Entry 8ETG (electron microscopy, 3.40 A resolution); this record covers chains 1 and Y of the 48 polymer chains in the assembly.

Chain 1:
Molecule: 3497-nt RNA strand
Organism: Schizosaccharomyces pombe
Sequence (3497 nucleotides; row label = number of the first residue in the row):
     1 AUUUGACCUC AAAUCAGGUA GGACUACGCG CUGAACUUAA GCAUAUCAAU AAGCGCAGGA
    61 AAAGAAAAUA ACCAUGAUUC CCUCAGUAAC GGCGAGUGAA GCGGGAAAAG CUCAAAUUUG
   121 AAAUCUGGCA ACAUUUCUUU UGUUGUCCGA GUUGUAAUUU CAAGAAGCUG CUUUGAGUGU
   181 AGACGAUCGG UCUAAGUUCC UUGGAACAGG ACGUCAGAGA GGGUGAGAAC CCCGUCUUUG
   241 GUCGAUUGGA UAUGCCAUAU AAAGCGCUUU CGAAGAGUCG AGUUGUUUGG GAAUGCAGCU
   301 CUAAAUGGGU GGUAAAUUUC AUCUAAAGCU AAAUAUUGGC GAGAGACCGA UAGCGAACAA
   361 GUAGAGUGAU CGAAAGAUGA AAAGAACUUU GAAAAGAGAG UUAAAUAGUA CGUGAAAUUG
   421 CUGAAAGGGA AGCAUUGGAA AUCAGUCUUA CCUGGGUGAG AUCAGUAGUC UCUUCGCGAG
   481 ACUAUGCACU CUGAACCUGU GGUAGGUCAG CAUCAGUUUU CGGGGGCGGA AAAAGAAUAA
   541 GGGAAGGUGG CUUUCCGGGU UCUGCCUGGG GAGUGUUUAU AGCCCUUGUU GUAAUACGUC
   601 CACUGGGGAC UGAGGACUGC GGCUUCGUGC CAAGGAUGCU GACAUAAUGG UUUUCAAUGG
   661 CCCGUCUUGA AACACGGACC AAGGAGUCUA GCAUCUAUGC GAGUGUUUGG GUGAUGAAAA
   721 CCCAUCCGCG AAAUGAAAGU GAAUGCAGGU GGGAACGCCC UUGUGGCGUG CACCAUCGAC
   781 CGACCCGGAA GUUUGUCAAU GGAAGGGUUU GAGUAAGAGC AUAGCUGUUG GGACCCGAAA
   841 GAUGGUGAAC UAUGCCUGAA UAGGGUGAAG CCAGAGGAAA CUCUGGUGGA GGCUCGUAGA
   901 GAUUCUGACG UGCAAAUCGA UCUUCAAAUU UGGGUAUAGG GGCGAAAGAC UAAUCGAACC
   961 AUCUAGUAGC UGGUUCCUGC CGAAGUUUCC CUCAGGAUAG CAGAAACUCA GAUCAGUUUU
  1021 AUGAGGUAAA GCGAAUGAUU AGAGGUCUUG GGGAAGGAAU UUCCUCAACC UAUUCUCAAA
  1081 CUUUAAAUAU GUAAGACGCC CUUGUCGCUU AAUUGGACGU GGGCCAUCGA AUGAGAGUUU
  1141 CUAGUGGGCC AUUUUUGGUA AGCAGAACUG GCGAUGCGGG AUGAACCGAA CGUGAGGUUA
  1201 AGGUGCCGGA AUGUACGCUC AUCAGACACC AGAAAAGGUG UUAGUUCAUC UAGACAGCAG
  1261 GACGGUGGCC AUGGAAGUCG GAAUCCGCUA AGGAGUGUGU AACAACUCAC CUGCCGAAUG
  1321 AACUAGCCCU GAAAAUGGAU GGCGCUUAAG CGUACUACCC AUACCUCACC GUCUGGGUUA
  1381 GCUUUGAGAA GCUCAGACGA GUAGGCAGGC GUGGAGGUUU GUGACGAAGC CUUGGGCGUG
  1441 AGCCUGGGUC GAACAGCCUC UAGUGCAGAU CUUGGUGGAA GUAGCAAAUA UUCAAAUGAG
  1501 AACUUUGAAG ACUGAAGUGG GGAAAGGUUC CAUGUGAACA GCAGUUGGAC AUGGGUUAGU
  1561 CGAUCCUAAG AGAUAGGGAA GCUCCGUAUG AAAGUUGCAC GAUUUUUCGU GCCUCCUAUC
  1621 GAAAGGGAAU CCGGUUAAUA UUCCGGAACC AGAAGGUGGA AUCAACACGG CAACGUAAAU
  1681 GAAGUUGGAG ACGUCGGCGG GAGCCCUGGG AAGAGUUCUC UUUUCUUUUU AACAAACCAU
  1741 UGAACUACCC UGAAAUCGGU UUAUCCGGAG CUAGGGUAUG GUGUUUGGAA GAGUUCAGCG
  1801 CCUCAUGCUG AAUCCGGUGC GCUCUCGACG GCCCUUGAAA AUCCAACGGA AGAAUGGACC
  1861 UUCGGGUCCU UGUUUUCACA UCUGGUCGUA CUCAUAACCG CAGCAGGUCU CCAAGGUGAA
  1921 CAGCCUCUAG UUGAUAGAAC AAUGUAGAUA AGGGAAGUCG GCAAAAUGGA UCCGUAACUU
  1981 CGGGAUAAGG AUUGGCUCUA AGGGUUGGGU ACGUUGGGCC UUGGAACCUG AACGGUUGCU
  2041 GGACUGAGCG UGGACCGAUG UCUUUUCUCG CCUUUCGGGG UGAGAAGGGA UGUUGGACCU
  2101 GCUUGGACCU UGGCGGCCGG GAAGUCCUUG GUCGGGCUUU UCUCCUUCUC GGGGAUUAUG
  2161 CUCUUACUGG CGUACGUUUA ACAACCAACU UAGAACUGGU ACGGACAAGG GGAAUCUGAC
  2221 UGUCUAAUUA AAACAUAGCA UUGCGAUGGC CAGAAAGUGG UGUUGACGCA AUGUGAUUUC
  2281 UGCCCAGUGC UCUGAAUGUC AAAGUGAAGA AAUUCAACCA AGCGCGGGUA AACGGCGGGA
  2341 GUAACUAUGA CUCUCUUAAG GUAGCCAAAU GCCUCGUCAU CUAACUAGUG ACGCGCAUGA
  2401 AUGGAUUAAC GAGAUUCCCA CUGUCCCUAU CUACUAUCUA GCGAAACCAC AGCCUGGGGA
  2461 ACGGGCCAGG CAAAAUCAGC GGGGAAAGAA GACCCUGUUG AGCUUGACUC UAGUUUGACA
  2521 UUGUGAAGAG ACAUAGAGGG UGUAGGAUAA GUGGGAGUAU GUUUCGGCAU ACGCCGGUGA
  2581 AAUACCACUA CCUUUAUCGU UUCUUUACUU AAUCAAUGAA GCGGAAUUGG GAUUUAUUUC
  2641 CCAUAUUCUA GCGUUAAAGU UUCUUCGCGA ACUGAUCCGC GUUGAUGACA UUGUCAGGUG
  2701 GGGAGUUUGG CUGGGGCGGC ACAUCUGUUA AAAGAUAACG CAGGUGUCCU AAGGGGGACU
  2761 CAUCGAGAAC AGAAAUCUCG AGUAGAAUAA AAGGGUAAAA GUCCCCUUGA UUUUGAUUUU
  2821 CAGUGUGAAU ACAAACCAUG AAAGUGUGGC CUAUCGAUCC UUUGUUCCCU CGAAAUUUGA
  2881 GGACAGAGGU GCCAGAAAAG UUACCACAGG GAUAACUGGC UUGUGGCAGC CAAGCGUUCA
  2941 UAGCGACGUU GCUUUUUGAU UCUUCGAUGU CGGCUCUUCC UAUCAUACCG AAGCAGAAUU
  3001 CGGUAAGCGU UGGAUUGUUC ACCCACUAAU AGGGAACGUG AGCUGGGUUU AGACCGUCGU
  3061 GAGACAGGUU AGUUUUACCC UACUGAUGAA GUGUCGUCGC AAUGGUAAUU CAACUUAGUA
  3121 CGAGAGGAAC CGUUGAUUCA GAUCAUUGGU AUUUGCGGCU GCCUGACAAG GCAAUGCCGC
  3181 GGAGCUAUCA UCUGCUGGAU AACGGCUGAA CGCCUCUAAG CCAGAAUCCG UGCCAGAAAG
  3241 CGACGAUUUU UUGGUCCGCA UGAUUUAUAU GUAUAAAAAU AGAGGUAGGA CUUGUUCCUA
  3301 CUCUCCUGUA UCGUAGAAGA UGGGCGAUGG UUGAUGAAAC GGAAGUGUUU UAUUGACUUG
  3361 UCCAUGAAAU UCCAUUGAAA UCUUGUGCGG AAUCGAAUCC AUUGCAUACG ACUUUAAUGU
  3421 GGAACGGGGU AUUGUAAGCA GUAGAGUAGC CUUGUUGUUA CGAUCUGCUG AGAUUAAGCC
  3481 UUUGUUCCCA AGAUUUG
Unresolved in the structure: 1-2, 36-47, 91-95, 287-294, 313-318, 446-505, 552-573, 667-672, 743-747, 782-812, 849-956, 1026-1087, 1095-1129, 1227-1230, 1382-1387, 1486-1490, 1595-1596, 1615-1617, 1623-1624, 1663-1666, 1741-1745, 1754-1770, 1834-1837, 1853-1872, 1894-1909, 1958-2310, 2314-2336, 2340-2416, 2459-2462, 2483-2919, 2936-2942, 2954-2970, 3015-3021, 3047-3078, 3249-3269, 3290-3297, 3375-3394, 3442-3464
Construct notes: conflict U3196 (C6346 in 157310483)

Chain Y:
Name: 60S ribosomal protein L26
Organism: Schizosaccharomyces pombe
UniProtKB: P78946 (RL26_SCHPO); residue numbers follow UniProt; this construct covers 1-126
Chain sequence (126 residues; each row starts with the number of its first residue):
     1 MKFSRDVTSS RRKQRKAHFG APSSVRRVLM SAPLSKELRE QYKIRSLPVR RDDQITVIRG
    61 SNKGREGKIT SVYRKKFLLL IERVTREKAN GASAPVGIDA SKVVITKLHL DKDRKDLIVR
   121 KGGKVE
Unresolved in the structure: 126

How chain 1 and chain Y interact:
Contacting residue pairs (83):
  U191(1) - Arg120(Y)  hydrogen bond to the phosphate
  C192(1) - Arg120(Y)  salt bridge to the phosphate
  C192(1) - Lys121(Y)  phosphate contact
  U193(1) - Lys121(Y)  salt bridge to the phosphate
  A195(1) - Arg45(Y)  salt bridge to the phosphate
  U197(1) - Arg39(Y)  salt bridge to the phosphate
  U197(1) - Ile58(Y)  base contact
  U197(1) - Arg59(Y)  hydrogen bond to the base
  U197(1) - Ser101(Y)  base contact
  U197(1) - Lys102(Y)  hydrogen bond to the base
  U198(1) - Arg59(Y)  salt bridge to the phosphate
  G204(1) - Ser61(Y)  hydrogen bond to the sugar
  A205(1) - Ser61(Y)  sugar contact
  A206(1) - Arg59(Y)  phosphate contact
  A206(1) - Gly60(Y)  phosphate contact
  C207(1) - Arg59(Y)  salt bridge to the phosphate
  G219(1) - Met1(Y)  hydrogen bond to the phosphate
  A220(1) - Met1(Y)  hydrogen bond to the phosphate
  A220(1) - Lys2(Y)  base contact
  A220(1) - Thr8(Y)  base contact
  A220(1) - Ser9(Y)  hydrogen bond to the sugar
  A220(1) - Gln14(Y)  base contact
  G221(1) - Ser9(Y)  hydrogen bond to the sugar
  G221(1) - Ser10(Y)  sugar contact
  G221(1) - Arg11(Y)  sugar contact
  G221(1) - Gln14(Y)  hydrogen bond to the base
  G222(1) - Arg11(Y)  salt bridge to the phosphate
  G222(1) - Gln14(Y)  sugar contact
  G222(1) - Arg15(Y)  phosphate contact
  G223(1) - Arg11(Y)  salt bridge to the phosphate
  G223(1) - Arg15(Y)  salt bridge to the phosphate
  G223(1) - His18(Y)  hydrogen bond to the sugar
  G223(1) - Ser101(Y)  hydrogen bond to the base
  U224(1) - Asp99(Y)  sugar contact
  U224(1) - Ser101(Y)  hydrogen bond to the sugar
  U224(1) - Lys102(Y)  hydrogen bond to the base
  G225(1) - Gly60(Y)  base contact
  G225(1) - Ser61(Y)  hydrogen bond to the base
  A228(1) - Lys102(Y)  base contact
  C230(1) - Arg45(Y)  hydrogen bond to the phosphate
  C231(1) - Pro33(Y)  phosphate contact
  C231(1) - Arg45(Y)  salt bridge to the phosphate
  C231(1) - Ser101(Y)  hydrogen bond to the sugar
  C231(1) - Lys102(Y)  hydrogen bond to the base
  C232(1) - Leu29(Y)  hydrogen bond to the sugar
  C232(1) - Ser31(Y)  phosphate contact
  C232(1) - Pro33(Y)  phosphate contact
  C232(1) - Arg45(Y)  salt bridge to the phosphate
  C232(1) - Ser46(Y)  phosphate contact
  C232(1) - Ser101(Y)  sugar contact
  C233(1) - Val28(Y)  sugar contact
  C233(1) - Leu29(Y)  sugar contact
  C233(1) - Ser31(Y)  sugar contact
  U235(1) - Met1(Y)  sugar contact
  U235(1) - Lys2(Y)  hydrogen bond to the sugar
  C236(1) - Met1(Y)  sugar contact
  C236(1) - Lys2(Y)  phosphate contact
  C236(1) - Phe3(Y)  hydrogen bond to the phosphate
  C236(1) - Ser4(Y)  hydrogen bond to the phosphate
  G343(1) - Arg5(Y)  hydrogen bond to the sugar
  G343(1) - Asp6(Y)  phosphate contact
  G343(1) - Val7(Y)  sugar contact
  G343(1) - Thr8(Y)  phosphate contact
  G343(1) - Lys13(Y)  salt bridge to the phosphate
  A344(1) - Lys2(Y)  salt bridge to the phosphate
  A344(1) - Val7(Y)  phosphate contact
  A344(1) - Thr8(Y)  phosphate contact
  A344(1) - Ser9(Y)  hydrogen bond to the phosphate
  A344(1) - Ser10(Y)  phosphate contact
  A381(1) - Val96(Y)  sugar contact
  A382(1) - Lys76(Y)  salt bridge to the phosphate
  A383(1) - Arg86(Y)  hydrogen bond to the sugar
  A383(1) - Lys88(Y)  phosphate contact
  G384(1) - Ala89(Y)  phosphate contact
  A386(1) - Ala89(Y)  sugar contact
  A386(1) - Asn90(Y)  sugar contact
  U401(1) - Arg86(Y)  hydrogen bond to the phosphate
  U402(1) - Arg86(Y)  salt bridge to the phosphate
  U715(1) - Phe3(Y)  sugar contact
  G716(1) - Met1(Y)  base contact
  G716(1) - Lys2(Y)  base contact
  G716(1) - Arg5(Y)  base contact
  A718(1) - Arg5(Y)  salt bridge to the phosphate
Also at the interface, not in a pair above, chain 1 (40 interface residues in all): G196, A218, G234, U237
Also at the interface, not in a pair above, chain Y (43 interface residues in all): Phe19, Ala32, Lys36, Asn62, Glu87, Ala94

In short:
The interface between chain 1 and chain Y involves 40 residues on one side and 43 on the other; the contacts
include 25 hydrogen bonds and 16 salt bridges. Among the polar pairs are U197(1)-Arg59(Y), U197(1)-Lys102(Y)
and G221(1)-Gln14(Y).
Chain 1 is a 3497-nt RNA strand and chain Y is 60S ribosomal protein L26, both from Schizosaccharomyces pombe;
the structure, Fkbp39 associated 60S nascent ribosome State 3, was determined by electron microscopy,
deposited together with 8ESQ, 8ESR, 8ETC, 8ETH, 8ETI, 8ETJ and 3 further entries.
